PDB entry 2CG2 | X-ray diffraction, 2.10 A resolution | chain A

[Chain A]
Protein: SDSA1
From: Pseudomonas aeruginosa
UniProt: Q9I5I9 (Q9I5I9_PSEAE); residues 1-658 here = UniProt positions 1-658
Sequence (658 residues; row label = number of the first residue in the row):
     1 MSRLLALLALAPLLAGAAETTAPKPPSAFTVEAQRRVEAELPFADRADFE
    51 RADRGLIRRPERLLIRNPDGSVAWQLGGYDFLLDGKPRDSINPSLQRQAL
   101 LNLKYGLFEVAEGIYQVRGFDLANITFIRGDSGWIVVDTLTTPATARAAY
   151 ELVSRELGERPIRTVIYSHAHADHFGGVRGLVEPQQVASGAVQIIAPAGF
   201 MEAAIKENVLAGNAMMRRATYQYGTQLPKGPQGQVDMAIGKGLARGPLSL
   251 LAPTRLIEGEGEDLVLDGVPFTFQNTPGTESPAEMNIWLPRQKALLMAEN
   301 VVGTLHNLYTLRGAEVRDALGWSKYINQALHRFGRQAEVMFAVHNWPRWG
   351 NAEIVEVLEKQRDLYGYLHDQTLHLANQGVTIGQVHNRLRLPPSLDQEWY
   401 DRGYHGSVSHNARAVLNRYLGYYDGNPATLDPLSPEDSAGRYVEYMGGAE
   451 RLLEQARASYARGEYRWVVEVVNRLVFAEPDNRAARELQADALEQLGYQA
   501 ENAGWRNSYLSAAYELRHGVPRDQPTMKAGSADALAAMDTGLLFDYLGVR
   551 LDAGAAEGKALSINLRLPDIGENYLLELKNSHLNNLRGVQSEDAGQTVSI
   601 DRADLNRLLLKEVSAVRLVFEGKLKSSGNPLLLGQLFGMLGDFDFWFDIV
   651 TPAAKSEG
Not modelled in the structure: 1-19, 524-529, 656-658
Metal / ion sites: Zn2+ site 1: His169, His171, Glu280; Zn2+ site 2: Asp173, His174, Glu299, His344
From the paper describing this entry:
  - binding site for sulfate ion: Asn307, Thr310, Arg312, Arg317, His405
  - catalytic residues: Ile239, Glu299, Arg312, Arg317, His405 (proposed by the authors, not directly observed)

[Overview]
His169, His171 and Glu280 form the Zn2+ site 1. Asp173, His174, Glu299 and His344 form the Zn2+ site 2. The
paper reports catalytic residues Ile239, Glu299 and Arg312 among others; a binding site for sulfate ion at
Asn307, Thr310 and Arg312 among others.
Chain A is SDSA1 (Pseudomonas aeruginosa); the structure, Crystal structure of SdsA1, an alkylsulfatase from
Pseudomonas aeruginosa, in complex with sulfate, was determined by X-ray diffraction, deposited together with
2CFU, 2CFZ and 2CG3.
